9BOQ - chains A and K of the 12 polymer chains in the assembly; structure by electron microscopy, 3.33 A resolution.

# Chain A (and K)
Protein: Transitional endoplasmic reticulum ATPase
From: Homo sapiens
Notes: EC 3.6.4.6; chain K of this document is another copy of the same molecule, construct and numbering; everything in this record applies to it too
Reference sequence: P55072 (TERA_HUMAN); numbering as in UniProt (aligned over 1-806)
Chain sequence (806 residues; numbered 1 to 806; the number before each row is that of its first residue):
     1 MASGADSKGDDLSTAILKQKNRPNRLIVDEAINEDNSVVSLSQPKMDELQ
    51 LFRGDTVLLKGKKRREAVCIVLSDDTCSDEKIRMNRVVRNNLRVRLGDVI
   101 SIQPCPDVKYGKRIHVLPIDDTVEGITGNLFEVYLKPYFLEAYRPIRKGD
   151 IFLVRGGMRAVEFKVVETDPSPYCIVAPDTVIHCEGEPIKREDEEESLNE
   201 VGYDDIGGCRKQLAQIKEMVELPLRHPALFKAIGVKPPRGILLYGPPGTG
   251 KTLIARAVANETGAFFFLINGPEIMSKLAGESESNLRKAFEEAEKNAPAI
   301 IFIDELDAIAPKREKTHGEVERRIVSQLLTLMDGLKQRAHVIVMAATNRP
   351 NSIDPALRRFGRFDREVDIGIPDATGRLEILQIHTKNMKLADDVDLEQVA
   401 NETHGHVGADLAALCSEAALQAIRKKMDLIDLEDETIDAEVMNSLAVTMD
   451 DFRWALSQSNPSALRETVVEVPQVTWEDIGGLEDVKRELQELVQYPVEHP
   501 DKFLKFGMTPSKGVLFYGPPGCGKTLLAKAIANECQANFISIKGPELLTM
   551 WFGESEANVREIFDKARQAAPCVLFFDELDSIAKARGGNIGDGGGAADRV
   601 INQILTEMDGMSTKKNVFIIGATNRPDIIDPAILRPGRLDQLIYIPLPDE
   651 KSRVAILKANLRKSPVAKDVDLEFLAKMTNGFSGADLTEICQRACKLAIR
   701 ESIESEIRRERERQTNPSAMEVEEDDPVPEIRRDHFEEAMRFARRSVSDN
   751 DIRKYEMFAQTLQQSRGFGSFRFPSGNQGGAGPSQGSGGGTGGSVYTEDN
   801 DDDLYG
Unresolved in the structure: 1-21, 589-593, 714-726, 776-806
Ligand contacts:
  - ADP (adenosine-5'-diphosphate), molecule 1: Asp-205, Ile-206, Gly-207, Gly-208, Cys-209, Pro-247, Gly-248, Thr-249, Gly-250, Lys-251, Thr-252, Leu-253, Asp-304, Ile-380, His-384, Gly-408, Ala-409, Ala-412
  - ADP, molecule 2: Asp-478, Ile-479, Gly-480, Leu-482, Pro-519, Pro-520, Gly-521, Cys-522, Gly-523, Lys-524, Thr-525, Leu-526, Ile-656, Ala-659, Asn-660, Gly-684, Ala-685, Thr-688
  - XKM (3-(2,6-difluoro-4-{[(4P)-5-{[(2S)-hexan-2-yl]sulfanyl}-4-(pyridin-3-yl)-4H-1,2,4-triazol-3-yl]methoxy}phenyl)prop-2-yn-1-yl (1-methylpiperidin-4-yl)carbamate), molecule 1: Gln-398, Glu-402, Lys-663, Gln-692
  - XKM, molecule 2: Leu-492, Val-493, Pro-496, Val-497, Pro-500, Phe-503, Leu-504, Gly-507, Met-508, Thr-509, Pro-510, Ser-511, Lys-512, Cys-535, Ala-537, Pro-571, Cys-572, Val-573, Lys-615, Asn-616, Val-617, Phe-618
UniProt features mapped onto this chain:
  - region: Thr-797 to Gly-806 (Interaction with UBXN6)
  - motif: Asp-802 to Gly-806 (PIM motif)
  - binding site (ATP): Pro-247 to Leu-253, Asn-348, His-384, Gly-521 to Leu-526
  - modified residue: Ala-2 (N-acetylalanine), Ser-3 (Phosphoserine), Ser-7 (Phosphoserine), Ser-13 (Phosphoserine), Ser-37 (Phosphoserine), Lys-315 (N6,N6,N6-trimethyllysine), Thr-436 (Phosphothreonine), Ser-462 (Phosphoserine), Lys-502 (N6-acetyllysine), Lys-505 (N6-acetyllysine), Lys-668 (N6-acetyllysine), Ser-702 (Phosphoserine), Lys-754 (N6-acetyllysine), Ser-770 (Phosphoserine), Ser-775 (Phosphoserine), Ser-787 (Phosphoserine), Tyr-805 (Phosphotyrosine)
  - cross-link (Glycyl lysine isopeptide (Lys-Gly)): Lys-8 (interchain with G-Cter in SUMO2), Lys-18 (interchain with G-Cter in SUMO2)
  - natural variant: Arg-95 (R95G: In IBMPFD1), Gly-97 (G97E: In CMT2Y), Ile-126 (I126F: In IBMPFD1; uncertain significance), Arg-155 (R155C: In IBMPFD1; R155H: In FTDALS6 and IBMPFD1; R155L: In IBMPFD1; R155P: In IBMPFD1; R155S: In IBMPFD1), Arg-159 (R159G: In FTDALS6; R159H: In IBMPFD1), Ala-160 (A160T: In IBMPFD1; uncertain significance), Glu-185 (E185K: In CMT2Y), Arg-191 (R191Q: In FTDALS6 and IBMPFD1), Leu-198 (L198W: In IBMPFD1), Ala-232 (A232E: In IBMPFD1), Ile-254 (I254F: In IBMPFD1; uncertain significance), Ile-369 (I369T: In IBMPFD1; uncertain significance), 2 further natural variant entries in UniProt
  - mutagenesis: Phe-52 to Asp-55 (Abolishes interaction with NPLOC4; when associated with A-110), Arg-53 (R53A: Minor effect on affinity for ATP and ADP), Arg-86 (R86A: Strongly increased affinity for ATP. Strongly reduced affinity for ADP), Tyr-110 (Y110A: Abolishes interaction with NPLOC4; when associated with 52-A--A-55), Arg-113 to His-115 (Severely reduced binding to DERL1), Phe-131 (F131R: Severely reduced binding to DERL1), Leu-140 (L140D: Severely reduced binding to DERL1), Asp-179 (D179R: No effect on binding to DERL1), His-183 (H183W: Severely reduced binding to DERL1), Lys-251 (K251Q: Impairs ERAD degradation of HMGCR and does not inhibit interaction with RHBDD1; when associated with Q-524), Glu-305 (E305Q: Defect in ubiquitin-dependent protein degradation by the proteasome; when associated with Q-578), Lys-312 (K312A: Does not affect methylation by VCPKMT), 8 further mutagenesis entries in UniProt
From the paper describing this entry:
  - mutagenesis - P510S, K512N, N616F, F618S (31 fold): decreased binding to XKM

# Interface between chain A and chain K
Contacting residue pairs (9; chain A residue first):
  Phe-674(A) / Phe-674(K)  hydrophobic
  Lys-677(A) / Met-678(K)
  Met-678(A) / Lys-677(K)
  Met-678(A) / Met-678(K)  hydrophobic
  Asn-680(A) / Arg-745(K)
  Arg-745(A) / Asn-680(K)
  Ser-748(A) / Asp-749(K)
  Asp-749(A) / Ser-748(K)
  Asp-749(A) / Asp-749(K)

# In short
Chain A and chain K each contribute 7 residues to their interface. Ligands of chain A: ADP and compound XKM.
Curated annotation (UniProt) lists 15 ATP-binding residues and 24 mutagenesis sites on chain A. From the
paper: P510S, K512N and N616F of chain A, among others, reduce binding to XKM.
Chain A and chain K are both Transitional endoplasmic reticulum ATPase (Homo sapiens); the structure, Human
p97/VCP structure with a triazole inhibitor (NSC799462/dodecamer), was determined by electron microscopy,
deposited together with 8UV2, 8UVO, 8UVP and 8UVQ.
